PDB entry 5A32 | electron microscopy, 3.44 A resolution | chains A and B

[Chain A]
Molecule: RNA2 polyprotein
From: Cowpea mosaic virus
Notes: fragment: large coat protein
UniProtKB: P03599 (POL2_CPMVS); residues 1-189 here correspond to UniProt positions 834-1022 (UniProt number = residue number + 833)
Amino-acid sequence (189 residues; numbered 1 to 189; the number before each row is that of its first residue):
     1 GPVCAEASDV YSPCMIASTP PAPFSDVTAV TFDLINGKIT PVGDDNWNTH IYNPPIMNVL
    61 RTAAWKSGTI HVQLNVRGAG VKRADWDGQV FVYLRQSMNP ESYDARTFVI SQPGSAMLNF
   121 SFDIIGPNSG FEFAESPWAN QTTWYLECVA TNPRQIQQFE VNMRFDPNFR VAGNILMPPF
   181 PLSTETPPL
Swiss-Prot annotation at these positions:
  - site: L189 (Cleavage)

[Chain B]
Molecule: RNA2 polyprotein
From: Cowpea mosaic virus
Notes: fragment: small coat protein n-terminus part
UniProtKB: P03599 (POL2_CPMVS); residues 1-369 here correspond to UniProt positions 460-828 (UniProt number = residue number + 459)
Amino-acid sequence (369 residues; numbered 1 to 369; the number before each row is that of its first residue):
     1 MEQNLFALSL DDTSSVRGSL LDTKFAQTRV LLSKAMAGGD VLLDEYLYDV VNGQDFRATV
    61 AFLRTHVITG KIKVTATTNI SDNSGCCLML AINSGVRGKY STDVYTICSQ DSMTWNPGCK
   121 KNFSFTFNPN PCGDSWSAEM ISRSRVRMTV ICVSGWTLSP TTDVIAKLDW SIVNEKCEPT
   181 IYHLADCQNW LPLNRWMGKL TFPQGVTSEV RRMPLSIGGG AGATQAFLAN MPNSWISMWR
   241 YFRGELHFEV TKMSSPYIKA TVTFLIAFGN LSDAFGFYES FPHRIVQFAE VEEKCTLVFS
   301 QQEFVTAWST QVNPRTTLEA DGCPYLYAII HDSTTGTISG DFNLGVKLVG IKDFCGIGSN
   361 PGIDGSRLL
Disordered / not traced: 369
Swiss-Prot annotation at these positions:
  - site (Interaction with the viral RNA): R17, N174, W190
  - modified residue: M1 (N-acetylmethionine)
Reported in the primary citation:
  - mutagenesis - R17D, R17E, W190F: abolished binding to RNA

[Interface between chain A and chain B]
Residue-residue contacts - 92 pairs, chain A then chain B:
  V10(A) - S359(B)
  S12(A) - P361(B)  hydrogen bond (side chain-backbone)
  N36(A) - R97(B)
  N53(A) - F227(B)
  N53(A) - D364(B)  hydrogen bond
  P54(A) - P361(B)
  P55(A) - S237(B)
  P55(A) - M238(B)
  P55(A) - Q311(B)
  P55(A) - P361(B)
  P55(A) - G362(B)
  I56(A) - M238(B)
  N58(A) - F227(B)
  N58(A) - S234(B)
  V59(A) - S234(B)
  V59(A) - W235(B)  hydrophobic
  R61(A) - R97(B)
  T62(A) - A229(B)
  T62(A) - N230(B)
  T62(A) - M231(B)
  A63(A) - M231(B)  hydrophobic
  A64(A) - S94(B)
  W65(A) - P131(B)
  W65(A) - C132(B)  hydrophobic
  W65(A) - M140(B)  hydrophobic
  W65(A) - S144(B)
  N128(A) - N130(B)  hydrogen bond
  N128(A) - C132(B)  hydrogen bond
  S129(A) - C132(B)  hydrogen bond (side chain-backbone)
  F131(A) - C132(B)  hydrophobic
  F131(A) - I181(B)  hydrophobic
  F133(A) - S94(B)
  F133(A) - S144(B)
  S136(A) - R143(B)
  S136(A) - S144(B)
  P137(A) - R143(B)
  W138(A) - E139(B)
  W138(A) - M140(B)  hydrophobic
  F165(A) - L184(B)  hydrophobic
  F165(A) - W235(B)  hydrophobic
  F165(A) - M238(B)  hydrophobic
  D166(A) - L184(B)
  P167(A) - L184(B)
  F169(A) - H183(B)
  F169(A) - L184(B)
  R170(A) - Y182(B)
  R170(A) - H183(B)
  V171(A) - I181(B)
  V171(A) - Y182(B)  hydrogen bond (backbone-backbone)
  V171(A) - M231(B)  hydrophobic
  V171(A) - W235(B)  hydrophobic
  A172(A) - C132(B)  hydrophobic
  A172(A) - T180(B)
  G173(A) - Q110(B)
  G173(A) - P131(B)
  G173(A) - M231(B)
  N174(A) - N93(B)  hydrogen bond
  N174(A) - S94(B)  hydrogen bond (backbone-backbone)
  N174(A) - G95(B)  hydrogen bond (backbone-backbone)
  N174(A) - T106(B)
  N174(A) - S109(B)  hydrogen bond
  N174(A) - Q110(B)  hydrogen bond (backbone-side chain)
  N174(A) - N230(B)
  N174(A) - M231(B)
  I175(A) - G95(B)
  I175(A) - V96(B)
  I175(A) - R97(B)
  L176(A) - N93(B)
  L176(A) - G95(B)  hydrogen bond (backbone-backbone)
  L176(A) - V96(B)
  L176(A) - R97(B)  hydrogen bond (backbone-backbone)
  L176(A) - Y100(B)
  L176(A) - T106(B)
  M177(A) - R97(B)
  M177(A) - S101(B)
  P178(A) - G98(B)
  P178(A) - K99(B)
  P178(A) - S101(B)
  P179(A) - A226(B)  hydrophobic
  P179(A) - F227(B)
  P179(A) - L228(B)  hydrophobic
  F180(A) - A226(B)
  F180(A) - F227(B)  hydrogen bond (backbone-backbone)
  F180(A) - A229(B)  hydrophobic
  P181(A) - Q225(B)
  L182(A) - Q225(B)  hydrogen bond (backbone-backbone)
  L182(A) - A226(B)
  L182(A) - F227(B)  hydrophobic
  L182(A) - D364(B)
  L182(A) - G365(B)
  S183(A) - D364(B)
  T184(A) - D364(B)
Interface residues without a listed pair, chain B (46 interface residues in all): I107, G133, R147, T149, N360

[In short]
40 residues of chain A face 46 of chain B across their interface; the contacts include 15 hydrogen bonds.
Polar pairs include S12(A)-P361(B), N53(A)-D364(B) and N128(A)-N130(B). The paper reports that R17D, R17E and
W190F of chain B abolish binding to RNA.
Chain A is RNA2 polyprotein and chain B is RNA2 polyprotein, both from Cowpea mosaic virus; the structure,
Electron cryo-microscopy of Cowpea Mosaic Virus containing RNA-1 (CPMVb), was determined by electron
microscopy (same publication as 5A33).
